Entry 6B40 (electron microscopy, 4.30 A resolution (low resolution: residue-level contacts below are approximate; hydrogen-bond / salt-bridge calls are withheld)); this record covers chains A and C of the 10 polymer chains in the assembly.

Chain A:
Molecule: RAG1L
Organism: Branchiostoma belcheri
Reference sequence: A0A185KID9 (A0A185KID9_BRABE); numbering as in UniProt (aligned over 468-1106)
Chain sequence (658 residues; row label = number of the first residue in the row; X marks 19 residues of unknown identity (built as UNK)):
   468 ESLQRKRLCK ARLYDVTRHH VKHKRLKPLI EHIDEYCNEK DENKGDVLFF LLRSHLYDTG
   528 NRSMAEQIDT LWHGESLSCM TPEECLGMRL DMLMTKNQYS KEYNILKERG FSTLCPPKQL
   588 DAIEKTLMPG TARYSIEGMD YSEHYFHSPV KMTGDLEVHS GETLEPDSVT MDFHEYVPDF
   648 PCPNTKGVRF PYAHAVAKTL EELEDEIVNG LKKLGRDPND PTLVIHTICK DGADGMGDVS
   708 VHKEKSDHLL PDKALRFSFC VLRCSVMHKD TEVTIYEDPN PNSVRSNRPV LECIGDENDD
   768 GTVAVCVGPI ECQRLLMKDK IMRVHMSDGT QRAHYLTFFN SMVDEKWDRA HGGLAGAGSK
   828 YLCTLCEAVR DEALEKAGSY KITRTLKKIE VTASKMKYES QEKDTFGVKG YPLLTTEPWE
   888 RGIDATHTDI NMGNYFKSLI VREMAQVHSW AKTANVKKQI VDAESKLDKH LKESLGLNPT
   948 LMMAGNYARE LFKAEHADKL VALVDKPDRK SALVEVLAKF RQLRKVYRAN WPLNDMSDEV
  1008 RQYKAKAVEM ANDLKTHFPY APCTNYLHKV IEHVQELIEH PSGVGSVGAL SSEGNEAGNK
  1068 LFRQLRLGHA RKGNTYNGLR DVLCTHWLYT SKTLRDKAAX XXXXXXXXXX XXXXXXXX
Unresolved in the structure: 468-544, 603-630
Ion coordination: Ca2+: Asp701, Gly702 (shared with 2 residues of chain B); Zn2+: Cys830, Cys833, His1035, His1040
Reported in the primary citation:
  - mutagenesis - V751E, V751E/A1064S: decreased catalytic activity
  - mutagenesis - A1064S: unchanged catalytic activity
  - mutagenesis - M949R: decreased growth
  - catalytic residues: Glu1063

Chain C:
Molecule: 31TIR pre-nicked strand of signal DNA
Sequence (47 nucleotides; numbered 1 to 47; the number before each row is that of its first residue):
     1 CACTATGATA CTTACGCTAT ACCCAGCAGT GTCTGGTCGC CATCTTG
Unresolved in the structure: 14-47

Interface between chain A and chain C:
Pairs across the interface - 16 pairs, chain A then chain C:
  Asn747(A) - DA2(C)
  Asn747(A) - DC3(C)
  Asn747(A) - DT4(C)
  Asn749(A) - DA2(C)
  Asn749(A) - DC3(C)
  Ser750(A) - DC3(C)
  Asn953(A) - DA2(C)
  Arg956(A) - DA2(C)
  Arg988(A) - DC1(C)
  Arg991(A) - DC1(C)
  Arg995(A) - DC1(C)
  Arg995(A) - DA2(C)
  Ala996(A) - DC1(C)
  Asn997(A) - DC1(C)
  Glu1060(A) - DA2(C)
  Arg1102(A) - DT4(C)
Also at the interface, not in a pair above, chain A (14 interface residues in all): Val751, Lys992
Also at the interface, not in a pair above, chain C (7 interface residues in all): DC11, DT12, DT13

Summary:
14 residues of chain A and 7 residues of chain C are in contact. The Ca2+ site is built by Asp701(A) and
Gly702(A). Cys830(A), Cys833(A), His1035(A) and His1040(A) coordinate Zn2+. From the paper: the catalytic
residue Glu1063(A); V751E and V751E/A1064S of chain A reduce catalytic activity; 4 substitutions were tested
in all.
Here chain A is RAG1L (Branchiostoma belcheri) and chain C is 31TIR pre-nicked strand of signal DNA. Entry
6B40 (BbRAGL-3'TIR synaptic complex with nicked DNA refined with C2 symmetry) was determined by electron
microscopy.
